7T3K - chains B and I of the 22 polymer chains in the assembly; structure by electron microscopy, 3.50 A resolution.

Chain B:
Name: CRISPR type I-F/YPEST-associated protein Csy2
UniProtKB: B3G161 (B3G161_PSEAI); residue numbers follow UniProt; this construct covers 1-327
Sequence (327 residues; numbered 1 to 327; the number before each row is that of its first residue):
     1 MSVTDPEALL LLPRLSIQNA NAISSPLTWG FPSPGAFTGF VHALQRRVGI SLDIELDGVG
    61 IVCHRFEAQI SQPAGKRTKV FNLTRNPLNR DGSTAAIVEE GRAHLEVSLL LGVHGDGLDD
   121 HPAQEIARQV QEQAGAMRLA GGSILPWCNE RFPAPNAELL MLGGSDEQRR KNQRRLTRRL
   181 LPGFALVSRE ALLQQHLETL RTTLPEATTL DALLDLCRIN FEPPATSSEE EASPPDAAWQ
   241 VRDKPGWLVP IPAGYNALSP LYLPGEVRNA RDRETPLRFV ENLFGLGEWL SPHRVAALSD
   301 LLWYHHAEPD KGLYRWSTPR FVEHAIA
Not modelled in the structure: 1-2, 225-238, 323-327

Chain I:
Name: CRISPR type I-F/YPEST-associated protein Csy3
UniProtKB: A0A444M080 (A0A444M080_PSEAI); residues 21-361 here correspond to UniProt positions 2-342 (UniProt number = residue number - 19)
Sequence (360 residues; numbered 2 to 361; the number before each row is that of its first residue):
     2 MKSSHHHHHH ENLYFQSNAS KPILSTASVL AFERKLDPSD ALMSAGAWAQ RDASQEWPAV
    62 TVREKSVRGT ISNRLKTKDR DPAKLDASIQ SPNLQTVDVA NLPSDADTLK VRFTLRVLGG
   122 AGTPSACNDA AYRDKLLQTV ATYVNDQGFA ELARRYAHNL ANARFLWRNR VGAEAVEVRI
   182 NHIRQGEVAR AWRFDALAIG LRDFKADAEL DALAELIASG LSGSGHVLLE VVAFARIGDG
   242 QEVFPSQELI LDKGDKKGQK SKTLYSVRDA AAIHSQKIGN ALRTIDTWYP DEDGLGPIAV
   302 EPYGSVTSQG KAYRQPKQKL DFYTLLDNWV LRDEAPAVEQ QHYVIANLIR GGVFGEAEEK
Not modelled in the structure: 2-23, 359-361
Differences from the reference sequence: initiating methionine (2); expression tag (3-20)

Chain B / chain I interface:
Pairs across the interface (76):
  Q18(B) - P39(I)  hydrogen bond (side chain-backbone)
  Q18(B) - S40(I)
  Q18(B) - D41(I)  hydrogen bond
  Q18(B) - S276(I)
  N19(B) - S276(I)
  R65(B) - R269(I)
  E67(B) - S267(I)
  E67(B) - V268(I)
  Q69(B) - Y266(I)  hydrogen bond
  S71(B) - I251(I)
  P73(B) - Q260(I)
  A74(B) - K258(I)
  A74(B) - Q260(I)  hydrogen bond (backbone-side chain)
  G75(B) - K258(I)
  K76(B) - D256(I)
  V80(B) - K254(I)
  N82(B) - E249(I)  hydrogen bond
  N82(B) - L250(I)
  N82(B) - I251(I)
  L83(B) - L250(I)  hydrogen bond (backbone-backbone)
  L83(B) - L252(I)  hydrophobic
  T84(B) - L250(I)
  T84(B) - Q277(I)
  R85(B) - L250(I)
  P87(B) - E302(I)
  P87(B) - R351(I)
  L88(B) - S306(I)  hydrogen bond (backbone-side chain)
  L88(B) - V307(I)
  L88(B) - T308(I)
  L88(B) - G311(I)
  N89(B) - S306(I)  hydrogen bond (backbone-side chain)
  N89(B) - A313(I)
  R90(B) - Y304(I)  hydrogen bond
  R90(B) - A313(I)
  R90(B) - Q316(I)  hydrogen bond (backbone-side chain)
  R90(B) - P317(I)
  G92(B) - G311(I)
  E99(B) - K254(I)  salt bridge
  R102(B) - Q277(I)  hydrogen bond
  H104(B) - D41(I)  salt bridge
  H104(B) - Y266(I)  hydrogen bond
  G135(B) - R117(I)  hydrogen bond (backbone-side chain)
  A136(B) - R117(I)
  A136(B) - L119(I)  hydrophobic
  A136(B) - H227(I)
  M137(B) - R117(I)
  R138(B) - R35(I)
  S143(B) - R35(I)
  S143(B) - D38(I)  hydrogen bond
  S143(B) - R117(I)
  I144(B) - R117(I)  hydrogen bond (backbone-side chain)
  L145(B) - S40(I)
  P146(B) - R117(I)
  P146(B) - L229(I)  hydrophobic
  C148(B) - R113(I)  hydrogen bond (backbone-side chain)
  C148(B) - T115(I)
  C148(B) - I184(I)  hydrophobic
  C148(B) - L229(I)  hydrophobic
  C148(B) - E231(I)
  N149(B) - R113(I)
  N149(B) - N182(I)
  N149(B) - I184(I)
  N149(B) - V189(I)
  N149(B) - E231(I)  hydrogen bond
  E150(B) - R113(I)  salt bridge
  R151(B) - Q56(I)
  R268(B) - A358(I)
  N269(B) - S29(I)  hydrogen bond
  N269(B) - N129(I)
  N269(B) - A358(I)
  A270(B) - V30(I)
  A270(B) - N129(I)  hydrogen bond (backbone-side chain)
  R271(B) - V30(I)
  R271(B) - C128(I)
  R271(B) - N129(I)
  R273(B) - N129(I)
Other interface residues (no listed pair), chain B (44 interface residues in all): F81, I97, E132, D272
Other interface residues (no listed pair), chain I (53 interface residues in all): E34, E57, S126, A127, D130, Q186, G259, K312

Summary:
44 residues of chain B and 53 residues of chain I are in contact; the contacts include 19 hydrogen bonds and 3
salt bridges. Among the polar pairs are E99(B)-K254(I), H104(B)-D41(I) and E150(B)-R113(I).
Here chain B is CRISPR type I-F/YPEST-associated protein Csy2 and chain I is CRISPR type I-F/YPEST-associated
protein Csy3. Entry 7T3K (Cryo-EM structure of Csy-AcrIF24 dimer) was determined by electron microscopy,
deposited together with 7T3J, 7T3L, 7TAW and 7TAX.
